2OZS - chains P and A of the 3 polymer chains in the assembly; structure by X-ray diffraction, 2.75 A resolution.

# Chain P
Molecule: Primer DNA
Sequence (14 nucleotides; row label = number of the first residue in the row):
   101 GCGGCTGTCA TAAX
Modified positions: DDG (2',3'-dideoxy-guanosine-5'-monophosphate) at position 114

# Chain A
Name: DNA polymerase
From: Enterobacteria phage RB69
Notes: EC 2.7.7.7
Reference sequence: Q38087 (DPOL_BPR69); numbering as in UniProt (aligned over 1-903)
Chain sequence (903 residues; numbered 1 to 903; the number before each row is that of its first residue):
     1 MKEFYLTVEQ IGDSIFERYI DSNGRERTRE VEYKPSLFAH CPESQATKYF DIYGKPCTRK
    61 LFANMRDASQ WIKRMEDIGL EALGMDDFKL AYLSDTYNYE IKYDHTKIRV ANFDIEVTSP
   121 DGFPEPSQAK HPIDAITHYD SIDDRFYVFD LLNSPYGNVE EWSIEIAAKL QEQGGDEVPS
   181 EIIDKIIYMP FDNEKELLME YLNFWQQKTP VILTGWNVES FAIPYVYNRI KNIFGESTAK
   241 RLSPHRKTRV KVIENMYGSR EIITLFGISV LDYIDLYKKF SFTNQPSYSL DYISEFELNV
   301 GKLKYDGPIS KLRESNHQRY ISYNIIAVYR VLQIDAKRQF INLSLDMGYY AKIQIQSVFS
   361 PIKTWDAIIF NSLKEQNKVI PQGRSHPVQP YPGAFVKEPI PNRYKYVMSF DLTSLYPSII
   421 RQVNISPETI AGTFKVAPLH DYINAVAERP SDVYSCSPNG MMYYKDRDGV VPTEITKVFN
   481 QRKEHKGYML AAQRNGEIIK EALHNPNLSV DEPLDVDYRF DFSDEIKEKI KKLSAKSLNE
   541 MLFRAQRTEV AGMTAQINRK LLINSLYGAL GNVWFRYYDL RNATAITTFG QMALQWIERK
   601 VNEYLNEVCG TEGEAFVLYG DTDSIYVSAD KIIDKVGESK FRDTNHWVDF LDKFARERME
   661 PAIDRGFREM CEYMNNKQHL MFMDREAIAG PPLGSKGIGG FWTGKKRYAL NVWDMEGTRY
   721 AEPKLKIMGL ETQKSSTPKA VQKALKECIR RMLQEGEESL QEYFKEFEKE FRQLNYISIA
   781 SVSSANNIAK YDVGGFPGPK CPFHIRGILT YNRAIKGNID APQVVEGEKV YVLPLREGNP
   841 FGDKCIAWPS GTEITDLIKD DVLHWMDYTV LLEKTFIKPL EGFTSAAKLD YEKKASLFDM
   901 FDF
Sequence notes: engineered mutation Ala222 (Asp in Q38087), Ala327 (Asp in Q38087)
Curated features (UniProtKB/Swiss-Prot):
  - region: Thr248 to Thr264 (Beta hairpin), Lys705 to Tyr708 (Binding of DNA in B-conformation), Leu897 to Phe903 (Interaction with the polymerase clamp)
  - binding site (Mg(2+)): Asp114, Glu116, Asp411, Leu412, Asp623
  - binding site (substrate): Ser414 to Tyr416, Arg482, Lys560
  - site: Asp621 (Optimization of metal coordination by the polymerase active site), Lys706 (Optimization of metal coordination by the polymerase active site), Asp714 (Essential for viral replication)
Metal / ion sites: Mg2+: Asp411, Leu412, Asp623 (together with 2'-deoxyadenosine 5'-triphosphate)
Ligand contacts: 2'-deoxyadenosine 5'-triphosphate: Asp411, Leu412, Thr413, Ser414, Leu415, Tyr416, Pro417, Arg482, Lys486, Lys560, Leu561, Asn564, Tyr567, Thr622, Asp623

# Interface between chain P and chain A
Residue-residue contacts - 26 pairs, chain P then chain A:
  DT108(P) - Tyr791(A)  phosphate contact
  DC109(P) - Lys790(A)  salt bridge to the phosphate
  DC109(P) - Tyr791(A)  hydrogen bond to the phosphate
  DC109(P) - His804(A)  phosphate contact
  DA110(P) - Ser783(A)  phosphate contact
  DA110(P) - Ser784(A)  phosphate contact
  DA110(P) - Asn786(A)  phosphate contact
  DA110(P) - His804(A)  salt bridge to the phosphate
  DT111(P) - Lys734(A)  sugar contact
  DT111(P) - Ser736(A)  phosphate contact
  DT111(P) - Val782(A)  phosphate contact
  DT111(P) - Ser783(A)  phosphate contact
  DT111(P) - Ser784(A)  hydrogen bond to the phosphate
  DA112(P) - Asn284(A)  hydrogen bond to the phosphate
  DA112(P) - Gln733(A)  phosphate contact
  DA112(P) - Lys734(A)  phosphate contact
  DA112(P) - Ser735(A)  hydrogen bond to the phosphate
  DA113(P) - Lys706(A)  hydrogen bond to the base
  DA113(P) - Met728(A)  phosphate contact
  DA113(P) - Gly729(A)  hydrogen bond to the phosphate
  DDG_114(P) - Asp621(A)  phosphate contact
  DDG_114(P) - Thr622(A)  sugar contact
  DDG_114(P) - Asp623(A)  sugar contact
  DDG_114(P) - Tyr626(A)  phosphate contact
  DDG_114(P) - Tyr708(A)  hydrogen bond to the phosphate
  DDG_114(P) - Met728(A)  phosphate contact
Interface residues without a listed pair, chain A (25 interface residues in all): Ile727, Asn787, Pro802, Ile805, Lys829

# Overview
The interface between chain P and chain A involves 7 residues on one side and 25 on the other, with 7 hydrogen
bonds and 2 salt bridges. Polar contacts include DA113(P)-Lys706(A), DC109(P)-Tyr791(A) and
DT111(P)-Ser784(A). Ligands of chain A: 2'-deoxyadenosine 5'-triphosphate.
Here chain P is Primer DNA and chain A is DNA polymerase (Enterobacteria phage RB69). Entry 2OZS (Crystal
structure of RB69 gp43 in complex with DNA with dATP opposite dTMP) was determined by X-ray diffraction,
deposited together with 2OYQ, 2OZM and 2P5G.
